PDB entry 3FXR | X-ray diffraction, 2.50 A resolution | chains A and B

== Chain A (and B) ==
Protein: LysR type regulator of tsaMBCD
Source organism: Comamonas testosteroni
Notes: chain B of this document is another copy of the same molecule, construct and numbering; everything in this record applies to it too
Reference sequence: P94678 (P94678_COMTE); aligned to UniProt positions 1-299 over residues 1-299 (the alignment contains insertions or deletions, so no single offset holds)
Amino-acid sequence (305 residues; row label = number of the first residue in the row):
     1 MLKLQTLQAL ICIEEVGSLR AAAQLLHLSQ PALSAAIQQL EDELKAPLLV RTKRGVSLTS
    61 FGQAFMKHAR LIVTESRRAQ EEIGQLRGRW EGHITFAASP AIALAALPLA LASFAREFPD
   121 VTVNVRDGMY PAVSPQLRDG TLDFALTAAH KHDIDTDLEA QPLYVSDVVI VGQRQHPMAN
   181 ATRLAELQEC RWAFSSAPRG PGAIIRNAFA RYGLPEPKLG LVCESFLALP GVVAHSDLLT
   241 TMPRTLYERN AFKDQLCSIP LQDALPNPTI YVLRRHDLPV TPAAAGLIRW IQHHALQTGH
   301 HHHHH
Not modelled in the structure: 297-305
Differences from the reference sequence: expression tag (300-305)
Residues lining bound ligands: ascorbic acid (ASC): His150, Arg199, Ala203, Ile204, Asn207, Arg211, Pro266, Asn267, Pro268, Thr269

== Interface between chain A and chain B ==
Pairs across the interface - 54 pairs, chain A then chain B:
  Leu2(A) - Met1(B)  hydrophobic
  Lys3(A) - Leu4(B)
  Leu4(A) - Met1(B)  hydrophobic
  Leu4(A) - Leu2(B)  hydrophobic
  Leu4(A) - Leu4(B)  hydrophobic
  Gln5(A) - Met1(B)
  Glu43(A) - Gln80(B)  hydrogen bond (backbone-side chain)
  Leu44(A) - Gln80(B)
  Leu44(A) - Ile83(B)
  Lys45(A) - Arg87(B)  hydrogen bond (backbone-side chain)
  Ala46(A) - Ile83(B)  hydrophobic
  Phe61(A) - Ile83(B)
  Phe61(A) - Arg87(B)
  Ala64(A) - Glu82(B)
  Ala64(A) - Leu86(B)  hydrophobic
  Phe65(A) - Ala79(B)  hydrophobic
  Phe65(A) - Ile83(B)  hydrophobic
  His68(A) - Glu75(B)  salt bridge
  His68(A) - Arg78(B)
  His68(A) - Ala79(B)
  His68(A) - Glu82(B)  salt bridge
  His68(A) - Pro279(B)
  Leu71(A) - Glu75(B)
  Leu71(A) - Asp277(B)
  Leu71(A) - Leu278(B)  hydrophobic
  Leu71(A) - Pro279(B)
  Ile72(A) - Leu4(B)  hydrophobic
  Ile72(A) - Ile72(B)  hydrophobic
  Ile72(A) - Ser76(B)
  Glu75(A) - His68(B)  salt bridge
  Glu75(A) - Leu71(B)
  Glu75(A) - Ile72(B)
  Ser76(A) - Ile72(B)
  Ala79(A) - Phe65(B)  hydrophobic
  Ala79(A) - His68(B)
  Gln80(A) - Leu2(B)
  Gln80(A) - Glu43(B)  hydrogen bond (side chain-backbone)
  Glu82(A) - Ala64(B)
  Glu82(A) - Lys67(B)  salt bridge
  Glu82(A) - His68(B)  salt bridge
  Ile83(A) - Leu44(B)
  Ile83(A) - Phe61(B)
  Ile83(A) - Ala64(B)  hydrophobic
  Ile83(A) - Phe65(B)
  Leu86(A) - Phe61(B)
  Leu86(A) - Ala64(B)  hydrophobic
  Arg87(A) - Leu44(B)
  Arg87(A) - Lys45(B)
  Arg87(A) - Phe61(B)
  Trp90(A) - Pro47(B)
  Trp90(A) - Phe61(B)  hydrophobic
  Asp277(A) - Val50(B)
  Asp277(A) - Lys53(B)  salt bridge
  Pro279(A) - Pro47(B)  hydrophobic
Other interface residues (no listed pair), chain A (27 interface residues in all): Lys67, Arg78
Other interface residues (no listed pair), chain B (31 interface residues in all): Ala46, Arg51, Arg275

== In short ==
27 residues of chain A and 31 residues of chain B are in contact, with 3 hydrogen bonds and 6 salt bridges.
Polar contacts include His68(A)-Glu75(B), His68(A)-Glu82(B) and Glu82(A)-Lys67(B). Ligands of chain A:
ascorbic acid.
Chain A and chain B are both LysR type regulator of tsaMBCD (Comamonas testosteroni); the structure, Crystal
structure of TsaR in complex with sulfate, was determined by X-ray diffraction together with 3FXQ, 3FXU and
3FZJ from the same study.
